Entry 8ZET (electron microscopy, 3.20 A resolution); this record covers chains a and b of the 17 polymer chains in the assembly.

[Chain a]
Protein: Photosystem I P700 chlorophyll a apoprotein A1
Organism: Thalassiosira pseudonana CCMP1335
Notes: EC 1.97.1.12
UniProt: A0T0M8 (PSAA_THAPS); residue numbers follow UniProt; this construct covers 10-752
Chain sequence (743 residues; row label = number of the first residue in the row):
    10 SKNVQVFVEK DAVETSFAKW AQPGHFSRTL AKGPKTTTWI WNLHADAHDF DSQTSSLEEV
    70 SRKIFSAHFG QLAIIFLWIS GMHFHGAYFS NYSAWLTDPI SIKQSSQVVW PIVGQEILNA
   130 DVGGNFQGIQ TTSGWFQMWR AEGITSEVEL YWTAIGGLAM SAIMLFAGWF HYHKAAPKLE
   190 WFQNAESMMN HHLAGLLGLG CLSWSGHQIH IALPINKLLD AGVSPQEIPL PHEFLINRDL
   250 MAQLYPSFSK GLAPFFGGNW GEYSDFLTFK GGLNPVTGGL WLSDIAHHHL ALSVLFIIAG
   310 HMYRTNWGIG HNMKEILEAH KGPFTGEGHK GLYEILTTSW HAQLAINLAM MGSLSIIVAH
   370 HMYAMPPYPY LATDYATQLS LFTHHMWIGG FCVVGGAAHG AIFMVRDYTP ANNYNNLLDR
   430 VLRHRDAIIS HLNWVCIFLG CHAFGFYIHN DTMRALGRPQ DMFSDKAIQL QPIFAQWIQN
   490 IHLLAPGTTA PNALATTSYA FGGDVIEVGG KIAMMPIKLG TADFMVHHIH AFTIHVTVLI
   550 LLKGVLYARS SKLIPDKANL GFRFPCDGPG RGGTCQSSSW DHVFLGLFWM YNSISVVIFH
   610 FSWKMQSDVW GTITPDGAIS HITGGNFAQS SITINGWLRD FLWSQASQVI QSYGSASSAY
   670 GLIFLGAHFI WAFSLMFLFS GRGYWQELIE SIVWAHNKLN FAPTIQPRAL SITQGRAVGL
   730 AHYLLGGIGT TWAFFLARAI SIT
Metal / ion sites: chlorophyll a Mg (35 sites), coordinated by His53, His57, His77, Gln80, His94, Gln116, Gln124, His180, His182, His200, His201, His216, His219, His296, His297, His298 and 19 more
Small-molecule neighbours:
  - beta-carotene (BCR), molecule 1: Ile83, Leu86, Trp87
  - beta-carotene (BCR), molecule 2: Ile84, Trp87, Ile88, Gly204, Leu205, Leu208, Gly209, Ser212
  - beta-carotene (BCR), molecule 3: Phe85, Thr162, Gly165, Gly166, Met169, Ser212
  - beta-carotene (BCR), molecule 4: Trp119, Pro120, Ile121
  - beta-carotene (BCR), molecule 5: Leu211, Leu261, Phe264, Leu299, Val303, Ile306, Ile307, His310, Ile318
  - beta-carotene (BCR), molecule 6: Leu341, Leu345, Ala351, Ile355, Gly409, Phe412
  - beta-carotene (BCR), molecule 7: Ala354, Ala358, Met359, Ser362, Val402, Gly405, Ala406, Val547, Leu550, Leu551, Val554
  - chlorophyll a (CLA), molecule 1: Val13, Gln14, Val15, Trp190, Asn193, Ser196, His200, Thr314, Asn315, Trp316
  - chlorophyll a (CLA), molecule 2: Val15, Val17, Lys19, Phe74, Phe78, Ile172, Met173, Ala176, Phe179, His180, Ala184, Pro186, Trp190
  - chlorophyll a (CLA), molecule 3: Val22, Glu23, Thr24, Ser25, Phe26, Lys28, Trp29, His34, Lys72, Ser75, Gly79, Ile83, Leu174, Gly177, Trp178, Tyr181, His182
  - chlorophyll a (CLA), molecule 4: Trp29, Pro32, Trp48, Ile49, Trp50, Leu52, His53
  - chlorophyll a (CLA), molecule 5: Trp29, His34, Phe35, Leu52, His53, Ala56, His57, Phe59, Gln62, Ala76, Gly79, Gln80, Ile83
  - chlorophyll a (CLA), molecule 6: Thr46, Ile49, Trp50, Ile698, Ile701, Val702, His705, Phe710, Pro712, Ile714, Pro716, Arg717
  - chlorophyll a (CLA), molecule 7: Trp50, Ile679, Phe682, Phe686, Leu719, Gln723, Ala726, Val727, Ala730, His731, Leu734
  - chlorophyll a (CLA), molecule 8: His53, Ala54, Asp55, His57, Asp58, His350, Leu353, Leu357, Phe400, Cys401, Val403, Gly404, Ala407, His408, Ile411, Arg415, Phe571, Arg572, Trp589, Leu596, Leu734
  - chlorophyll a (CLA), molecule 9: His57, Phe59, Ile73, Ala76, His77, Gln80, Leu81, Ile84, Phe85, Ile88, Met169, Trp349, His350, Gln352, Leu353, Asn356, Leu357, Met360
  - chlorophyll a (CLA), molecule 10: His57, Gln80, Ile83, Ile84, Trp87, Ile397, Phe400, Cys401
  - chlorophyll a (CLA), molecule 11: Leu66, Ser70, His77, Leu188, Phe191, Gln192, Ala194, Met197, Met198, His201, Leu202, Leu205, Met322, Leu326, Tyr342, Leu345, Thr346, Thr347, Ser348, Trp349, Gln352, Ile355, Asn356, Met359, Met360
  - chlorophyll a (CLA), molecule 12: Phe74, His77, Phe78, Leu81, Phe85, Met173, Trp190, Phe191, Asn193, Ser196, Met197, His200, His201, Gly204, Leu205
  - chlorophyll a (CLA), molecule 13: Ile83, Leu86, Gln116, Val117, Val118, Trp119, Ile121, Val122, Gln124, Leu127, Ile138, Leu174, Ala668, Leu671
  - chlorophyll a (CLA), molecule 14: Leu86, Trp87, Ser89, Gly90, Met91, Phe93, His94, Phe98, Gln116, Val117, Trp119, Leu167
  - chlorophyll a (CLA), molecule 15: Trp87, Ser142, Gly143, Trp144, Met147, Leu206, Met360, Leu363, Ser364, Val367, Met371, Tyr377, Leu390, His393, His394, Ile397
  - chlorophyll a (CLA), molecule 16: Trp87, Met91, Thr141, Ser142, Trp144, Ser389, Leu390, Thr392, His393, Trp396, Ile397, Phe400, Ile737, Trp741, Leu745
  - chlorophyll a (CLA), molecule 17: Trp87, Met91, Ser115, Gln116, Ile138, Gln139, Thr140, Thr141, Ser142, Trp144, Ala668, Tyr669, Ile672, Gly675, Ala676, Ile679, Leu734, Gly738, Trp741, Leu745
  - chlorophyll a (CLA), molecule 18: Ala150, Glu151, Leu205, Leu206, Gly209, Cys210, Trp213, Gln217, Leu291, Ile294, His297, His298, Leu301, Phe305, Leu363, Ile366, Val367, His370, Pro376, Tyr377
  - chlorophyll a (CLA), molecule 19: Glu151, Gly152, Ile153, Glu158, Trp161, Thr162, Gly165, Met169, Ile172, Gly209, Ser212, Trp213, Gly215, His216, His219, Ile220, Pro240, Leu244
  - chlorophyll a (CLA), molecule 20: Glu158, Trp161, Leu239, His241, Leu244, Ile245
  - chlorophyll a (CLA), molecule 21: Met198, Leu202, Leu206, Phe305, Ala308, Met311, Tyr312, Met322, Ile325, Ile355, Met359, Leu427, Val430, Leu551, Val554, Leu555
  - chlorophyll a (CLA), molecule 22: Asn199, His200, Ala203, Gly204, Leu208, Ile306, His310, Tyr312, Thr314, Trp316, Ile318
  - chlorophyll a (CLA), molecule 23: Leu211, Ser212, Ser214, Gly215, Ile218, His219, Phe243, Leu244, Arg247, Phe257, Gly260, Leu261, Phe264, Phe265, Tyr272, Phe275, Leu299
  - chlorophyll a (CLA), molecule 24: Phe264, Gly267, Trp269, Gly270, Tyr272, Ser273, Leu276, Thr277, Phe278, His296, Leu299, Ala300, Val303, Asn501
  - chlorophyll a (CLA), molecule 25: Thr277, Phe278, Gly280, Leu289, Asp293, Ile294, His296, His297, Ala300, Leu301, Leu304, His370, Met371, Met374, Pro376, Thr506
  - chlorophyll a (CLA), molecule 26: Phe278, Thr497, Thr498, Ala499, Pro500, Asn501, Ala502
  - chlorophyll a (CLA), molecule 27: Leu304, Met359, Ser362, Leu363, Ile366, His369, His370, Tyr372, Ala373, Met374, Thr506, Ser507, Phe510
  - chlorophyll a (CLA), molecule 28: Ile307, His310, Met311, Ile318, Gly319, His320
  - chlorophyll a (CLA), molecule 29: Met311, His320, Glu324, Ile325, Ala328, His329
  - chlorophyll a (CLA), molecule 30: Ile325, Leu326, His329, His338, Leu341, Leu345, Leu426, Leu427, Val430
  - chlorophyll a (CLA), molecule 31: Ala328, His329, Lys330, Gly331, Pro332, Phe333
  - chlorophyll a (CLA), molecule 32: Phe333, Thr334, Leu426, Arg429, Val430, His433, Ile437, His440
  - chlorophyll a (CLA), molecule 33: Ile365, Ile366, His369, Met395, Val402, Trp486, Ile543, Thr546, Val547, Leu550, Met599, Ser602, Ile603
  - chlorophyll a (CLA), molecule 34: His369, Tyr372, Phe483, Ala484, Trp486, Ile487, Gln488, Phe510, Ile526, Leu528, His536, His539, Ile543, Val606, His609, Phe610, Lys613
  - chlorophyll a (CLA), molecule 35: Ala436, His440, Trp443
  - chlorophyll a (CLA), molecule 36: Ile437, Leu441, Val444, Ala540, Ile543, His544, Val547
  - chlorophyll a (CLA), molecule 37: Ser439, Asn442, Trp443, Ile446
  - chlorophyll a (CLA), molecule 38: Asn442, Cys445, Ile446, Gly449, Cys450, Phe453, Gly454, Ile457, Phe541, Val545, Leu548, Ile549, Leu594, Phe597, Trp598
  - chlorophyll a (CLA), molecule 39: Trp443, Ile446, Phe447, Cys450, His451
  - chlorophyll a (CLA), molecule 40: Phe447, Leu448, Gln480, Pro481, Ile482, Phe483, Ala484, Asp532, Phe533, His536, His537, Ala540, His544
  - chlorophyll a (CLA), molecule 41: Cys450, His451, Gly454, Phe455, Ile457, His458, Thr461, Met462, Arg467, Asp470, Phe472, Ile477
  - chlorophyll a (CLA), molecule 42: Phe453, Tyr456, Ile538, Thr542, Tyr600, Asn601, Ser604, Val605, Phe608, Ile643, Trp646, Leu651, Ala655, Ile659, Phe673, His677, Trp680, Tyr732, Gly736, Thr739, Thr740, Phe743
  - chlorophyll a (CLA), molecule 43: Phe453, Ile457, Phe541, Phe597, Trp598, Tyr600, Asn601, Ile643, Leu647, Trp680, Tyr732
  - chlorophyll a (CLA), molecule 44: Thr461, Ala464, Leu465
  - chlorophyll a (CLA), molecule 45: Trp486, Ile487, Ile490, His491, Ala494, Thr498, Ala499, Thr506, Phe510
  - chlorophyll a (CLA), molecule 46: Leu647, Leu651, Trp652
  - chlorophyll a (CLA), molecule 47: Leu671, Leu674, Gly675, His677, Phe678, Trp680, Ala681
  - chlorophyll a (CLA), molecule 48: Phe678, Ala681, Phe682, Leu684, Met685, Tyr693, Trp694, Leu697
  - chlorophyll a (CLA), molecule 49: Ile701, Ala704, His705, Leu708, Phe710
  - chlorophyll a (CLA), molecule 50: Trp703, Ala704, Lys707, Leu708
  - phylloquinone (PQN): Trp50, Met685, Phe686, Ser689, Gly690, Arg691, Trp694, Ala718, Leu719, Ser720, Gly724
  - 4Fe-4S cluster (SF4): Pro574, Cys575, Gly577, Pro578, Cys584, Ile721
UniProt features mapped onto this chain:
  - binding site ([4Fe-4S] cluster): Cys575, Cys584
  - binding site (chlorophyll a'): His677
  - binding site (chlorophyll a): Met685, Tyr693
  - binding site (phylloquinone): Trp694

[Chain b]
Protein: Photosystem I P700 chlorophyll a apoprotein A2
Organism: Thalassiosira pseudonana CCMP1335
Notes: EC 1.97.1.12
UniProt: A0T0M9 (PSAB_THAPS); residues 2-733 here = UniProt positions 2-733
Chain sequence (732 residues; each row starts with the number of its first residue):
     2 ATKFPKFSQA LAQDPATRRI WYGIATAHDL EAHDGMTEEN LYQKIFASHF GHLAIIFLWT
    62 SGNLFHVAWQ GNFEKWVSNP LKTRPIAHSI WDPHFGESAL KAFSKGNTYP VNITFSGLYQ
   122 WWYTIGFRTN QELYKGSIGL LLLASVLLIA GWLHLQPKFR PSLSWFKNNE SRLNHHLSGL
   182 LGFSSLAWTG HLVHVAIPAS RGVHVGWDNF LTTPPHPAGL TPFFTGNWTV YAENPDSATH
   242 VFNTSEGSGT AILTFLGGFH PQTQSLWLSD MAHHHLAIAV VFIVAGHMYR TNFGIGHNMK
   302 EILDAHRPPG GRLGAGHVGL FETITNSLHM QLGLALACLG VATSLTAQHM YALTPYAYLS
   362 KDFTTEAALY THHQYIAGFL MVGAFAHGAI FFVRDYDPEL NKNNVLARML EHKEAIISHL
   422 SWASLFLGFH TLGLYIHNDT VVAFGQPEKQ ILFEPLFAEY IQAASGKAVY QFNVLLASST
   482 SPATAAGNQV WLPGWLEAIN NPKTDLFLKI GPGDFLVHHA IALGLHVTAL ILVKGALDAR
   542 GSKLMPDKKD FGYSFPCDGP GRGGTCDISA WDAFYLAMFW MLNTIGWVTF YWHWKHMTIW
   602 GGNPGQFDES SNYIMGWLRD YLWLNSSPLI NGYNPFGMNN LSVWSWMFLF GHLIWATGFM
   662 FLISWRGYWQ ELIETLVWAH ERTPLANLIR WRDKPVALSI VQARLVGLVH FSVGYILTYA
   722 AFVIASTSGK FA
Metal / ion sites: chlorophyll a Mg (32 sites), coordinated by His29, His50, His53, His67, His89, Asp93, His95, His155, His176, His177, His192, His195, His274, His275, His276, His288 and 16 more; 4Fe-4S cluster Fe near Cys558 (its only coordinating residue here)
Small-molecule neighbours:
  - Fucoxanthin (A86; (3S,3'S,5R,5'R,6S,6'R,8'R)-3,5'-dihydroxy-8-oxo-6',7'-didehydro-5,5',6,6',7,8-hexahydro-5,6-epoxy-beta,beta-caroten-3'- yl acetate): Thr226, Gly227, Asn228, Val285
  - beta-carotene (BCR), molecule 1: Gly52, Ile56, Leu149
  - beta-carotene (BCR), molecule 2: Leu54, Ile57, Phe58, Trp60, Gly180, Leu181, Phe184, Ser185
  - beta-carotene (BCR), molecule 3: Leu187, Leu221, Phe224, Phe225, Val281, Ile284, Val285, His288
  - beta-carotene (BCR), molecule 4: Met331, Gly334, Leu335, Ala338, Val342, Met382, Ala385, Phe386, Gly389, Phe393, Ala537
  - beta-carotene (BCR), molecule 5: Phe386, Leu407, Met410, Val534, Leu538
  - beta-carotene (BCR), molecule 6: Trp647, Met648, Phe651, Trp670, Leu677
  - beta-carotene (BCR), molecule 7: Thr684, Pro685, Leu686
  - chlorophyll a (CLA), molecule 1: Phe5, Phe8, Ile25, Ala28, His29, Leu31, His34, Ser49, His53, Ile56
  - chlorophyll a (CLA), molecule 2: Thr18, Ile21, Trp22, Ile674, Leu677, Val678, His681, Ile690, Arg691, Trp692, Arg693, Asp694, Pro696, Val697
  - chlorophyll a (CLA), molecule 3: Trp22, Phe651, Leu654, Ile655, Thr658, Met661, Phe662, Leu699, Val707, Val710, His711, Val714
  - chlorophyll a (CLA), molecule 4: Ile25, Ala26, Thr27, Ala28, His29, Asp30, His330, Leu333, Leu337, Phe380, Leu381, Val383, Gly384, Ala387, His388, Ile391, Arg395, Tyr554, Trp572, Phe575, Val710, Val714
  - chlorophyll a (CLA), molecule 5: His29, Leu31, Tyr43, Ile46, Ser49, His50, His53, Leu54, Ile57, Phe167, Arg173, His177, Leu181, Leu329, Gln332, Leu333, Ala336, Leu337, Leu340
  - chlorophyll a (CLA), molecule 6: His29, His53, Ile56, Ile57, Trp60, Phe380, Leu381
  - chlorophyll a (CLA), molecule 7: Phe47, His50, Phe51, Leu54, Trp166, Phe167, Asn169, Ser172, Arg173, His176, His177, Gly180, Leu181, Leu182, Phe283, Leu340, Ala343, Leu346
  - chlorophyll a (CLA), molecule 8: Phe47, Phe51, Val147, Ile150, Ala151, Leu154, His155, Lys159, Phe160, Pro162, Trp166
  - chlorophyll a (CLA), molecule 9: Ile56, Leu59, Trp60, Ser62, Gly63, Phe66, His67, Trp70, Gln71, His89, Ser90, Trp92, Leu142
  - chlorophyll a (CLA), molecule 10: Trp60, Thr61, Ser117, Gly118, Leu119, Trp122, Ser185, Ala343, Thr344, Thr347, Met351, Tyr357, Leu370, His373, His374, Ile377, Leu381
  - chlorophyll a (CLA), molecule 11: Trp60, Asn64, His67, Val68, Ala88, His89, Asn113, Ile114, Thr115, Phe116, Ser117, Leu119, Val644, Trp645, Met648
  - chlorophyll a (CLA), molecule 12: Trp60, Asn64, Phe116, Ser117, Leu119, Ala369, Leu370, Thr372, His373, Tyr376, Ile377, Phe380, Trp645, Ile717, Tyr720, Ala721, Val724, Ile725
  - chlorophyll a (CLA), molecule 13: Thr61, Leu65, Trp122, Trp123, Leu141, Trp208, Phe211, Leu212
  - chlorophyll a (CLA), molecule 14: His89, Ser90, Ile91, Trp92, Asp93, Pro94, His95, Phe96, Phe104, Asn113, Ser643, Val644, Trp647
  - chlorophyll a (CLA), molecule 15: Trp122, Thr125, Ile126, Leu181, Leu182, Ser185, Ser186, Trp189, Met272, His275, His276, Ile279, Leu346, Thr347, His350, Met351, Pro356, Tyr357
  - chlorophyll a (CLA), molecule 16: Ile126, Gly127, Phe128, Glu133, Gly137, Gly140, Leu143, Val147, Ser185, Ala188, Trp189, Gly191, His192, His195, Val196, Val206, Gly207, Trp208, Phe211
  - chlorophyll a (CLA), molecule 17: Trp166, Asn169, Ser172, His176, Thr292, Asn293, Phe294
  - chlorophyll a (CLA), molecule 18: Asn170, Arg173, Leu174, His177, Leu178, Met300, Leu304, Phe322, Ile325, Thr326, Leu335, Ala336, Cys339, Leu340, Ala343
  - chlorophyll a (CLA), molecule 19: Leu174, Leu178, Leu182, Val282, Phe283, Ala286, Met289, Tyr290, Met300, Ile303, Leu304
  - chlorophyll a (CLA), molecule 20: Asn175, His176, Ser179, Gly180, Phe184, Ile284, His288, Tyr290, Thr292, Phe294, Ile296
  - chlorophyll a (CLA), molecule 21: Phe184, Leu187, Ala188, Thr190, Gly191, Val194, His195, Phe211, Leu212, Thr213, Thr214, Pro215, Pro216, His217, Gly220, Leu221, Tyr232, Ile253, Leu254, Leu277
  - chlorophyll a (CLA), molecule 22: Phe224, Gly227, Trp229, Thr230, Tyr232, Ala233, Leu254, Thr255, Phe256, His274, Leu277, Ala278, Val281, Val491, Trp492
  - chlorophyll a (CLA), molecule 23: Thr255, Phe256, Gly258, Gly259, Leu267, Asp271, Met272, His274, His275, Ala278, Ile279, His350, Leu354, Trp492, Trp496
  - chlorophyll a (CLA), molecule 24: Val285, Ala286, His288, Met289, Ile296, Gly297, His298
  - chlorophyll a (CLA), molecule 25: Met289, His298, Glu302, Ile303, Ala306, His307
  - chlorophyll a (CLA), molecule 26: Ile303, Leu304, His307, Leu314, His318, Leu321, Ile325, Met331, Val406, Leu407, Met410
  - chlorophyll a (CLA), molecule 27: Ala306, His307, Arg308, Pro309, Pro310, Arg313, Leu314
  - chlorophyll a (CLA), molecule 28: Arg313, Leu314, Gly315, Val406, Arg409, Met410, Glu412, His413, Ala416, Ile417, His420
  - chlorophyll a (CLA), molecule 29: Cys339, Val342, Leu346, Gln349, His350, Tyr352, Ala353, Leu354, Leu507, Phe508
  - chlorophyll a (CLA), molecule 30: Val342, Ser345, Leu346, Gln349, Gln375, Gly379, Met382, Phe386, Leu526, Thr529, Ala530, Leu533, Met582, Thr585, Ile586
  - chlorophyll a (CLA), molecule 31: Gln349, Tyr352, Tyr371, Phe458, Ala459, Ile462, Gln463, Phe508, Leu509, Ile511, His519, Ile522, Leu526, Val589, Tyr592, Trp593, Lys596, His597
  - chlorophyll a (CLA), molecule 32: Ala416, His420, Trp423
  - chlorophyll a (CLA), molecule 33: Ile417, His420, Leu421, Trp423, Ala424, Ala523, Leu526, His527
  - chlorophyll a (CLA), molecule 34: Ser419, His420, Ser422, Trp423, Leu426
  - chlorophyll a (CLA), molecule 35: Ser422, Ser425, Leu426, Gly429, Phe430, Leu433, Leu524, Val528, Leu531, Ile532, Leu577, Phe580, Trp581
  - chlorophyll a (CLA), molecule 36: Trp423, Leu426, Phe427, Phe430, His431
  - chlorophyll a (CLA), molecule 37: Phe427, Leu428, Phe454, Glu455, Pro456, Leu457, Phe458, Ala459, Asp515, Phe516, His519, His520, Ala523, His527
  - chlorophyll a (CLA), molecule 38: His431, Gly434, Leu435, Ile437, His438, Thr441, Val442, Lys450, Ile452
  - chlorophyll a (CLA), molecule 39: Thr432, Leu433, Tyr436, Ala521, Leu524, Asn584, Trp588, Phe591, Ile615, Trp618, Leu619, Leu623, Ser627, Ile631, Phe649, His653, Trp656, Phe712, Tyr716, Thr719, Tyr720, Phe723
  - chlorophyll a (CLA), molecule 40: Leu433, Ile437, Asp440, Leu524, Phe580, Trp581, Asn584, Trp588, Ile615, Leu619, Trp656, Phe712
  - chlorophyll a (CLA), molecule 41: Phe458, Tyr461, Phe473
  - chlorophyll a (CLA), molecule 42: Ile462, Ala465, Ser466, Leu476, Leu477, Trp492, Leu493, Trp496, Phe508
  - chlorophyll a (CLA), molecule 43: Leu476, Pro483, Ala484, Ala487, Gly488, Val491, Trp492
  - chlorophyll a (CLA), molecule 44: Leu619, Leu623, Trp624
  - chlorophyll a (CLA), molecule 45: Trp647, Leu650, Phe651, His653, Leu654, Trp656, Ala657
  - chlorophyll a (CLA), molecule 46: Leu654, Ala657, Thr658, Phe660, Met661, Ile664, Ser665, Tyr669, Trp670, Leu673
  - chlorophyll a (CLA), molecule 47: Leu677, Ala680, His681, Thr684, Ala687, Ile690
  - chlorophyll a (CLA), molecule 48: Trp679, Ala680, Arg683, Thr684, Pro685
  - chlorophyll a (CLA), molecule 49: Pro685, Leu686, Ala687, Leu689
  - phylloquinone (PQN): Ile21, Trp22, Met661, Phe662, Ser665, Trp666, Arg667, Trp670, Ile674, Ala698, Leu699, Ser700, Ala704
  - 4Fe-4S cluster (SF4): Cys558, Asp559, Gly560, Pro561, Gly565, Thr566, Cys567, Trp666, Ile701
UniProt features mapped onto this chain:
  - binding site ([4Fe-4S] cluster): Cys558, Cys567
  - binding site (chlorophyll a): His653, Met661, Tyr669
  - binding site (phylloquinone): Trp670

[How chain a and chain b interact]
Contacting residue pairs (117; chain a residue first):
  Val122(a) - Phe445(b)
  Gly123(a) - Phe445(b)
  Gly123(a) - Gln447(b)
  Gln124(a) - Phe445(b)
  Ile126(a) - Ala444(b)
  Ile126(a) - Phe445(b)
  Ala436(a) - Trp679(b)  hydrophobic
  Ile438(a) - Leu673(b)  hydrophobic
  Asn442(a) - Leu673(b)
  Asn442(a) - Leu677(b)
  Asp460(a) - Tyr634(b)  hydrogen bond
  Thr461(a) - Trp647(b)
  Arg463(a) - Tyr634(b)
  Arg463(a) - Asn635(b)
  Arg463(a) - Pro636(b)
  Ala464(a) - Tyr634(b)  hydrophobic
  Ala464(a) - Met639(b)
  Ala464(a) - Ser643(b)  hydrogen bond (backbone-side chain)
  Leu465(a) - His95(b)
  Leu465(a) - Phe96(b)  hydrophobic
  Leu465(a) - Gly97(b)  hydrogen bond (backbone-backbone)
  Leu465(a) - Ala100(b)
  Gly466(a) - Ser99(b)
  Gly466(a) - Met639(b)
  Arg467(a) - His95(b)  hydrogen bond (side chain-backbone)
  Arg467(a) - Gly97(b)
  Ile549(a) - Tyr669(b)
  Lys552(a) - Tyr669(b)
  Lys552(a) - Glu672(b)  salt bridge
  Lys552(a) - Leu673(b)
  Tyr556(a) - Thr676(b)
  Ser560(a) - Glu672(b)  hydrogen bond
  Lys561(a) - Glu675(b)
  Leu562(a) - Gln671(b)
  Leu562(a) - Glu675(b)
  Lys566(a) - Glu672(b)  salt bridge
  Cys575(a) - Pro561(b)  hydrophobic
  Pro578(a) - Cys558(b)  hydrophobic
  Arg580(a) - Arg667(b)  hydrogen bond (backbone-side chain)
  Gly581(a) - Arg667(b)  hydrogen bond (backbone-side chain)
  Gly582(a) - Arg667(b)  hydrogen bond (backbone-side chain)
  Cys584(a) - Trp666(b)  hydrophobic
  Cys584(a) - Arg667(b)
  Cys584(a) - Gly668(b)  hydrogen bond (backbone-backbone)
  Cys584(a) - Ile701(b)  hydrophobic
  Gln585(a) - Ile664(b)  hydrogen bond (side chain-backbone)
  Gln585(a) - Ser665(b)
  Gln585(a) - Trp666(b)  hydrogen bond (side chain-backbone)
  Gln585(a) - Tyr669(b)
  His591(a) - Tyr669(b)
  Phe593(a) - Ile664(b)  hydrophobic
  Leu594(a) - Ser665(b)
  Gln638(a) - Pro636(b)
  Ser639(a) - Pro636(b)
  Asn644(a) - Ile631(b)  hydrogen bond (side chain-backbone)
  Asn644(a) - Tyr634(b)  hydrogen bond (side chain-backbone)
  Asn644(a) - Ser646(b)
  Asn644(a) - Leu650(b)
  Leu647(a) - Leu650(b)  hydrophobic
  Arg648(a) - Ile631(b)  hydrogen bond (side chain-backbone)
  Arg648(a) - Asn632(b)
  Arg648(a) - Tyr634(b)
  Arg648(a) - Pro636(b)
  Trp652(a) - Trp624(b)  hydrogen bond (backbone-side chain)
  Trp652(a) - Ser627(b)  hydrogen bond
  Trp652(a) - Ile631(b)  hydrophobic
  Ile659(a) - Met616(b)
  Ile659(a) - Arg620(b)
  Ile659(a) - Trp624(b)
  Tyr662(a) - Asp440(b)  hydrogen bond
  Tyr662(a) - Val443(b)  hydrophobic
  Tyr662(a) - Ala444(b)  hydrophobic
  Tyr662(a) - Met616(b)
  Gly663(a) - Ala444(b)  hydrogen bond (backbone-backbone)
  Ser667(a) - Ala444(b)
  Gly670(a) - Met616(b)
  Leu671(a) - Ala444(b)  hydrophobic
  Leu674(a) - Met616(b)  hydrophobic
  Leu674(a) - Leu619(b)  hydrophobic
  Phe678(a) - Leu433(b)  hydrophobic
  Leu684(a) - Phe660(b)  hydrophobic
  Leu687(a) - Leu663(b)
  Phe688(a) - Asp568(b)
  Phe688(a) - Tyr576(b)  hydrogen bond (backbone-side chain)
  Phe688(a) - Phe660(b)  hydrophobic
  Phe688(a) - Leu663(b)  hydrophobic
  Phe688(a) - Ile664(b)  hydrophobic
  Ser689(a) - Asp568(b)
  Ser689(a) - Leu577(b)
  Gly690(a) - Cys567(b)
  Gly690(a) - Asp568(b)  hydrogen bond (backbone-side chain)
  Arg691(a) - Leu545(b)
  Arg691(a) - Arg563(b)  hydrogen bond (side chain-backbone)
  Arg691(a) - Gly564(b)  hydrogen bond (side chain-backbone)
  Arg691(a) - Gly565(b)  hydrogen bond (side chain-backbone)
  Arg691(a) - Cys567(b)
  Gly692(a) - Cys567(b)  hydrogen bond (backbone-backbone)
  Tyr693(a) - Ile532(b)
  Tyr693(a) - Lys535(b)
  Tyr693(a) - Asp568(b)  hydrogen bond (backbone-backbone)
  Tyr693(a) - Leu577(b)  hydrophobic
  Gln695(a) - Leu545(b)
  Glu696(a) - Lys535(b)  salt bridge
  Glu696(a) - Ser543(b)
  Glu696(a) - Lys549(b)  salt bridge
  Glu696(a) - Ile569(b)
  Leu697(a) - Ile418(b)  hydrophobic
  Leu697(a) - Lys535(b)
  Glu699(a) - Ser543(b)  hydrogen bond
  Glu699(a) - Lys544(b)  hydrogen bond (side chain-backbone)
  Glu699(a) - Leu545(b)  hydrogen bond (side chain-backbone)
  Ser700(a) - Ile418(b)
  Trp703(a) - Glu415(b)
  Trp703(a) - Ala416(b)  hydrophobic
  Ile721(a) - Gly565(b)
  Ile721(a) - Cys567(b)  hydrophobic
  Arg725(a) - Trp666(b)
Other interface residues (no listed pair), chain a (79 interface residues in all): Leu127, Asp435, Ser439, Leu548, Pro574, Asp576, Gly577, Thr583, Ser586, Phe597, Ile643, Ser656, Val658, Gln660, Ser664, Phe673, Trp680, Ala704
Other interface residues (no listed pair), chain b (76 interface residues in all): Ser419, Thr441, Gly446, Leu531, Asp539, Pro557, Gly560, Phe580, Tyr614, Ile615, Ser628, Phe649, Trp656, Ala680, Ser700

[Summary]
79 residues of chain a and 76 residues of chain b are in contact; the contacts include 28 hydrogen bonds and 4
salt bridges. Polar contacts include Lys552(a)-Glu672(b), Lys566(a)-Glu672(b) and Glu696(a)-Lys535(b).
Chain a is Photosystem I P700 chlorophyll a apoprotein A1 and chain b is Photosystem I P700 chlorophyll a
apoprotein A2, both from Thalassiosira pseudonana CCMP1335; the structure, Tp-PSI-FCPI-S in Thalassiosira
pseudonana, was determined by electron microscopy together with 8ZEH from the same study.
